6O67 - chain A; structure by X-ray diffraction, 2.52 A resolution.

[Chain A]
Molecule: Peroxisome proliferator-activated receptor gamma
Organism: Homo sapiens
Reference sequence: P37231 (PPARG_HUMAN); residues 203-477 here correspond to UniProt positions 231-505 (UniProt number = residue number + 28)
Sequence (275 residues; each row starts with the number of its first residue):
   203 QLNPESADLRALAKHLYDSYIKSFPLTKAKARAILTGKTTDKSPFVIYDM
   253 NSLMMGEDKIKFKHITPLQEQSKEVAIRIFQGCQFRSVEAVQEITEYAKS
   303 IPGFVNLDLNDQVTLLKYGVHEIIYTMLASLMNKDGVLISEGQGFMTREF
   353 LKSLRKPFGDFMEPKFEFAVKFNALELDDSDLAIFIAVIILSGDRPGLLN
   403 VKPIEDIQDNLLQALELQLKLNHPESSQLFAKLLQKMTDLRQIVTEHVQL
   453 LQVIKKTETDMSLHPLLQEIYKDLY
Unresolved in the structure: 203-206, 264-274, 475-477
Curated features (UniProtKB/Swiss-Prot):
  - motif: P467 to D475 (9aaTAD)
  - binding site (rosiglitazone): Q286 to S289, H323, H449, Y473
  - cross-link: K224 (Glycyl lysine isopeptide (Lys-Gly) (interchain with G-Cter in ubiquitin))
Ligand contacts:
  - nonanoic acid (KNA): I249, G258, E259, I262, K263, F287, I341, S342
  - Mitoglitazone (LO7): R280, I281, G284, C285, F287, R288, I341, S342, L353, M364

[In short]
Chain A binds Mitoglitazone and nonanoic acid. From UniProt: 7 rosiglitazone-binding residues.
Chain A is Peroxisome proliferator-activated receptor gamma (Homo sapiens); the structure, Crystal Structure
of Human PPARgamma Ligand Binding Domain in Complex with Mitoglitazone, was determined by X-ray diffraction
(same publication as 6O68, 6DGL, 6DGO, 6DGQ and 6DGR).
